9FZZ - chains D and C of the 6 polymer chains in the assembly; structure by electron microscopy, 2.65 A resolution.

[Chain D]
Name: CO-methylating acetyl-CoA synthase
Organism: Clostridium autoethanogenum DSM 10061
Notes: EC 2.3.1.169
UniProt: F8TEQ9 (F8TEQ9_9CLOT); residues 1-708 here = UniProt positions 1-708
Amino-acid sequence (708 residues; each row starts with the number of its first residue):
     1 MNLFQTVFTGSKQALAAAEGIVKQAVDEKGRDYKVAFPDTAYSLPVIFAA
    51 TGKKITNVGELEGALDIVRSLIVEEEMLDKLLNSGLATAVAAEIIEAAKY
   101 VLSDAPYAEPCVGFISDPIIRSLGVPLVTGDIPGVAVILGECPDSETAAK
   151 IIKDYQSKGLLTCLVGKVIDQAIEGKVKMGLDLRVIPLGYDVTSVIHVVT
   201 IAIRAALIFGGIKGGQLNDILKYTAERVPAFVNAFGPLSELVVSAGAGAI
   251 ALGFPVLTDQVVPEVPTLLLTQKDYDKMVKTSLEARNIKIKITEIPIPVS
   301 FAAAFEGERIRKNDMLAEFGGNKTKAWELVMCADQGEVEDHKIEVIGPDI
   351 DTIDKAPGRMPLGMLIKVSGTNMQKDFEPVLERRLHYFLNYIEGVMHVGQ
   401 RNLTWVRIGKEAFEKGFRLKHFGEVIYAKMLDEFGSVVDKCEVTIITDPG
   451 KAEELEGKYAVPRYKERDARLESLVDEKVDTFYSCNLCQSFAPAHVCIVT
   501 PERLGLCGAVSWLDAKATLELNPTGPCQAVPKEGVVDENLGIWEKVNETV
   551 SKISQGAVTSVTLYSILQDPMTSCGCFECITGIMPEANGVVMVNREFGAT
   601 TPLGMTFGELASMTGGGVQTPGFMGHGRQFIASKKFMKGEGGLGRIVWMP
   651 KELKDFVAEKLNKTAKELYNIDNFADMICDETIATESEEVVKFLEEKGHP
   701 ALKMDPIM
Metal / ion sites: 4Fe-4S cluster Fe: C485, C488, C497, C507; Ni2+ site 1: C488, C574, C576 (together with 4Fe-4S cluster); Ni2+ site 2: C574, G575, C576
Ligand contacts:
  - cobalamin (B12): L487, C488, S490, F491, C576
  - 4Fe-4S cluster (SF4): C485, N486, L487, C488, H495, C497, V499, G505, L506, C507, V510, C574, C576

[Chain C]
Name: Carbon monoxide dehydrogenase/acetyl-CoA synthase beta subunit
Organism: Clostridium autoethanogenum DSM 10061
Notes: EC 1.2.7.4
Amino-acid sequence (630 residues; numbered 2 to 631; the number before each row is that of its first residue):
     2 EEKAKSIDQATLQLLDKAKQDGVETVWDRKADMKVQCGFGSAGVCCRNCS
    52 MGPCRVSPVPGKGVERGICGATADVIVSRNFARMVAAGTAAHSDHGRSIA
   102 LSLYHTSKDGDIKVKDENKLKEVAKSFNVETEGRDIYDIAHDVAKEGLSN
   152 YGKQLGEVTLPPSLPEKRKELWRKLGVYPRAVDREIAAVMHSTHIGCNAD
   202 AEAMIKMSMRCSLTDGWMGSFMGTEFSDIMFGTPHSIDTEANLGVLEKNS
   252 VNVVLHGHEPLLSEMVVEAASDPELVELAKSVGADGINLCGMCCTGNEVS
   302 MRHGIKIAGNFMQQELAVVTGAVDGLIVDVQCIMPALAKLSKSYHTKFIT
   352 TSPKAHITDSIYMEFDEENPLDSAKKILKEAILNFKNRDQSKVMIPELKC
   402 KAILGYSVEEIINKLDKVVNTQIGPMQTVKPLADVLVSGVLRGAAAVVGC
   452 NNPKVVQDSAHIETIKGLIKNDVIVVVTGCAAQAAAKYGLLQKEAAEKYA
   502 GPGLATVCKLVDIPPVLHMGSCVDISRILDLVGRVANLLGVDMSDLPVAG
   552 VAPEWMSEKAVAIGTYVVTSGIDTWLGVAPPVTGGPEVVDILTNKMEDWV
   602 GAKFFIETDPHKAVEQIVNRMNEKRKKLGI
Not modelled in the structure: 2-3
Metal / ion sites: 4Fe-4S cluster Fe site 1: C38, C46 (shared with 2 residues of chain B); 4Fe-4S cluster Fe site 2: C47, C50, C55, C70; Fe(3)-Ni(1)-S(4) cluster Fe: H259, C295, C333, C451, C481, C523
Ligand contacts:
  - Fe(3)-Ni(1)-S(4) cluster (RQM): H259, C294, C295, F312, C333, G450, C451, G480, C481, C523, M557, S558, K560
  - 4Fe-4S cluster (SF4), molecule 1: C38, F40, G41, C46, R48, R56
  - 4Fe-4S cluster (SF4), molecule 2: C47, R48, N49, C50, M52, G53, C55, G68, I69, C70, A72, I77, R80, I196

[How chain D and chain C interact]
Pairs across the interface - 40 pairs, chain D then chain C:
  N2(D) - G630(C)
  N2(D) - I631(C)  hydrogen bond (side chain-backbone)
  L3(D) - S439(C)
  F4(D) - S439(C)
  F4(D) - G440(C)
  F4(D) - V441(C)
  F4(D) - R443(C)
  E76(D) - R443(C)  salt bridge
  M77(D) - D473(C)
  L78(D) - G504(C)
  L78(D) - T507(C)
  D79(D) - P503(C)
  P263(D) - S439(C)
  E264(D) - K431(C)  salt bridge
  E264(D) - D435(C)
  E264(D) - S439(C)
  V265(D) - S439(C)
  V265(D) - V441(C)  hydrophobic
  P266(D) - V419(C)
  P266(D) - P432(C)
  P266(D) - V436(C)
  P266(D) - L511(C)
  T267(D) - V419(C)
  T267(D) - L511(C)
  L270(D) - N421(C)
  L270(D) - I424(C)  hydrophobic
  T271(D) - I424(C)
  Q272(D) - Q423(C)  hydrogen bond (side chain-backbone)
  Q272(D) - I424(C)
  K277(D) - Q423(C)  hydrogen bond (side chain-backbone)
  K280(D) - Q423(C)
  T281(D) - N421(C)  hydrogen bond (backbone-side chain)
  T281(D) - Q423(C)
  T281(D) - I424(C)
  E284(D) - V420(C)
  E284(D) - N421(C)
  E284(D) - T422(C)  hydrogen bond (side chain-backbone)
  E284(D) - Q423(C)  hydrogen bond (side chain-backbone)
  A285(D) - N421(C)
  Q335(D) - T422(C)  hydrogen bond
Other interface residues (no listed pair), chain D (22 interface residues in all): K440
Other interface residues (no listed pair), chain C (24 interface residues in all): M427, K471, N472

[Overview]
22 residues of chain D and 24 residues of chain C are in contact, with 7 hydrogen bonds and 2 salt bridges.
Polar contacts include E76(D)-R443(C), E264(D)-K431(C) and N2(D)-I631(C). Bound to chain D: 4Fe-4S cluster and
cobalamin. Chain C binds 4Fe-4S cluster and Fe(3)-Ni(1)-S(4) cluster.
Here chain D is CO-methylating acetyl-CoA synthase and chain C is Carbon monoxide dehydrogenase/acetyl-CoA
synthase beta subunit, both from Clostridium autoethanogenum DSM 10061. Entry 9FZZ (Structure of carbon
monoxide dehydrogenase/acetyl-CoA synthase (CODH/ACS) in complex with corrinoid iron-sulfur protein (CoFeSP)
from Clostridium ...) was determined by electron microscopy (same publication as 9FZY, 9G00, 9G01, 9G02, 9G03
and 9G7I).
